7U06 - chains C and B of the 27 polymer chains in the assembly; structure by electron microscopy, 4.20 A resolution (low resolution: residue-level contacts below are approximate; hydrogen-bond / salt-bridge calls are withheld).

[Chain C]
Protein: Trafficking protein particle complex II-specific subunit 65
From: Saccharomyces cerevisiae
UniProt: P32893 (TRS65_YEAST); the construct has insertions or renumbered stretches relative to UniProt, so the offset changes along the chain: 1-455 = UniProt 1-455; 480-503 = UniProt 481-504; 505-560 = UniProt 505-560
Amino-acid sequence (560 residues; each row starts with the number of its first residue; note: 25 numbers in that range are skipped by the numbering (no residue carries them; nothing is unmodelled there); a row labelled like 455A-455Y holds insertion residues (455A, then the next letters in order)):
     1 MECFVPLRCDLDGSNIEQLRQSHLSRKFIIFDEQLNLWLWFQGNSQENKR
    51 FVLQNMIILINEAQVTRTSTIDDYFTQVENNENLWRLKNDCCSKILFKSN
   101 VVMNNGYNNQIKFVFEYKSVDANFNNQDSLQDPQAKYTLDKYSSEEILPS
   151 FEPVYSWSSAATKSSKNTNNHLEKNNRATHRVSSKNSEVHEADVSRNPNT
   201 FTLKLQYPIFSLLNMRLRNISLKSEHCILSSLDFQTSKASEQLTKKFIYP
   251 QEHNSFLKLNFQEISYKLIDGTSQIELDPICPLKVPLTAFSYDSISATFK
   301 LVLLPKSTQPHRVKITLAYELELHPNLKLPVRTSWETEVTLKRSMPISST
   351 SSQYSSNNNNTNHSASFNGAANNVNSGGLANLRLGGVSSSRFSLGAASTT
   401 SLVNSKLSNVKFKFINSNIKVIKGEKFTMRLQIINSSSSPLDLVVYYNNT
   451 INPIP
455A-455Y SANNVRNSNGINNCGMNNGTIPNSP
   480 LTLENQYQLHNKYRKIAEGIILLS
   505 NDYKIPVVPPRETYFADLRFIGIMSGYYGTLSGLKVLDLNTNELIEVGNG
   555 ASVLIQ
Unresolved in the structure: 1-137, 160-210, 304-306, 342-399, 455A-455Y
Swiss-Prot annotation at these positions:
  - modified residue (Phosphoserine): Ser393, Ser398

[Chain B]
Protein: Trafficking protein particle complex II-specific subunit 130
From: Saccharomyces cerevisiae
UniProt: Q03660 (TR130_YEAST); numbering as in UniProt (aligned over 1-1102)
Amino-acid sequence (1104 residues; row label = number of the first residue in the row):
     1 MDKEIYCGSVPVSYFDPFDLFESLRPEFQQILPLDNIHWKAFDGTVRTVN
    51 RLPIELIPEGRGEADKSNDEQPFIRFLIVNCISIDQYRAKVRPLVRQWLP
   101 NLESVSSSTGEKMIYKPIILLYANSEVVDSNLFKSVSLMEKFGKDFPHVQ
   151 TLEVRSVYRSPKERQEFWNQFSQKIKASVLSIFQKRLTHLQHSLANLQKG
   201 NNFEEQLLTREKLYELYVVFNILEDASLELQKIKKEILRRNMNMPDGKLQ
   251 VPFESSSKSDESLGSIIIEGTLDKFQLHKYFFIRRLRLLKLEDQTLTAFV
   301 GAFQLIKNFIESISIEYRKSVRLLEFKHYFITSMLSYFEFENVSNPLLCE
   351 IKAELLMLKRDNWVQGVMATSGYRLMDKNYPNSDVKYKFDLLKETFVDET
   401 VFQENFLTLTKEILSLFNKCEGKRQRIVDILSIEIGLLYYQGKKYEEAVS
   451 LFLSCYEYYTQTNWNSIGLKILQVFIDSLSHCPKLDVLQIDGESVSASAV
   501 LTNAFLNILKLCKDNDSKEIWWKKFMDLQMKNNIHLMYPLDGLFEVTLNS
   551 KVHLARANVSAIEVNLKSYGFPEDISTKTMRLSLKNMGGDVIVFGASDFL
   601 LKKGENKLILECRDIMYGEFSLLSFEIIVEGITFVKEFPENQDEFIVVPE
   651 IYCKESTKVLVKQAHNLNLGEYALELKSVQSDALESLQVEVEVQKNIGNM
   701 KNLPVSFSMDEIQARKRYNTPFENVRLEYYLLDQITAFDLIIKTSFTKKN
   751 DQGTFGETKKVRIQCYLQLSVSVEDIFKKDIFFFKFLLNSSVREEPVILY
   801 SSELSAPDTRNDYNIRGDYIATTPALITFDGNESFINCYEITANNNFDSK
   851 DIFNLKVRYNTLKEQLDCFITDAVLIEGDVEWFILFEKWKTFWELEILKK
   901 LKYDYDAFKENRIIRLLKTSIDLNKTKSKIRNLCIEKAVLDKILICLNKV
   951 SRGIAVCNTDMDEYVRNLVPKQLTVPVQLPGFEQFFHVQFEQMETSHDAL
  1001 HDTIATIGNSLSYTVIVENLSGQWGQDVIDDGGYIFEILSSNEWLIHGQK
  1051 RCAIKEKRKEFEVHLIPLKKGYLNFPRVEITNINGKSCRVDHSNAFESIL
  1101 IFAA
Unresolved in the structure: 1-294, 340-344, 530-532, 697-698, 995-1003
Differences from the reference sequence: expression tag (1103-1104)

[How chain C and chain B interact]
Pairs across the interface - 42 pairs, chain C then chain B:
  Arg218(C) - Ser1041(B)
  Arg218(C) - Asn1042(B)
  Arg218(C) - Trp1044(B)
  Arg218(C) - Leu1045(B)
  Ile220(C) - Leu1068(B)
  Leu222(C) - Ile1007(B)
  Glu225(C) - Ile1007(B)
  Leu229(C) - Ile1066(B)
  Ser231(C) - Leu1045(B)
  Gln235(C) - Arg1051(B)
  Cys281(C) - Ser1010(B)
  Cys281(C) - His1047(B)
  Cys281(C) - His1064(B)
  Phe290(C) - Lys1055(B)
  Tyr292(C) - Ile1035(B)
  Tyr292(C) - Arg1051(B)
  Tyr292(C) - Ile1083(B)
  Asp293(C) - Arg1051(B)
  Asp293(C) - Ala1053(B)
  Ser294(C) - Lys1050(B)
  Ser294(C) - Arg1051(B)
  Ile295(C) - Gly1048(B)
  Ser296(C) - Ile1046(B)
  Ser296(C) - Gly1048(B)
  Ala297(C) - His1047(B)
  Thr298(C) - Leu1045(B)
  Thr298(C) - Ile1046(B)
  Thr298(C) - His1047(B)
  Thr298(C) - Ile1066(B)
  Lys300(C) - Gly1008(B)
  Asn418(C) - Lys1070(B)
  Asn418(C) - Phe1102(B)
  Asn418(C) - Ala1103(B)
  Ile419(C) - Phe1102(B)
  Lys420(C) - Phe1102(B)
  Thr481(C) - Asn832(B)
  Tyr531(C) - Lys1070(B)
  Tyr531(C) - Tyr1072(B)
  Ser556(C) - Lys1070(B)
  Ser556(C) - Phe1102(B)
  Leu558(C) - Leu1100(B)
  Leu558(C) - Phe1102(B)
Interface residues without a listed pair, chain C (32 interface residues in all): Asp233, Thr236, Glu241, Ile280, Pro282, Leu283, Ser291, Leu482
Interface residues without a listed pair, chain B (28 interface residues in all): Gln1049, Cys1052, Ala1104

[Overview]
The interface between chain C and chain B involves 32 residues on one side and 28 on the other.
Chain C is Trafficking protein particle complex II-specific subunit 65 and chain B is Trafficking protein
particle complex II-specific subunit 130, both from Saccharomyces cerevisiae; the structure, Structure of the
yeast TRAPPII-Rab11/Ypt32 complex in the closed/open state (composite structure), was determined by electron
microscopy, deposited together with 7U05.
